8VAF - chain A; structure by electron microscopy, 3.50 A resolution.

== Chain A ==
Protein: Serum albumin
Source organism: Homo sapiens
UniProtKB: P02768 (ALBU_HUMAN); residues 1-585 here correspond to UniProt positions 25-609 (UniProt number = residue number + 24)
Chain sequence (585 residues; row label = number of the first residue in the row):
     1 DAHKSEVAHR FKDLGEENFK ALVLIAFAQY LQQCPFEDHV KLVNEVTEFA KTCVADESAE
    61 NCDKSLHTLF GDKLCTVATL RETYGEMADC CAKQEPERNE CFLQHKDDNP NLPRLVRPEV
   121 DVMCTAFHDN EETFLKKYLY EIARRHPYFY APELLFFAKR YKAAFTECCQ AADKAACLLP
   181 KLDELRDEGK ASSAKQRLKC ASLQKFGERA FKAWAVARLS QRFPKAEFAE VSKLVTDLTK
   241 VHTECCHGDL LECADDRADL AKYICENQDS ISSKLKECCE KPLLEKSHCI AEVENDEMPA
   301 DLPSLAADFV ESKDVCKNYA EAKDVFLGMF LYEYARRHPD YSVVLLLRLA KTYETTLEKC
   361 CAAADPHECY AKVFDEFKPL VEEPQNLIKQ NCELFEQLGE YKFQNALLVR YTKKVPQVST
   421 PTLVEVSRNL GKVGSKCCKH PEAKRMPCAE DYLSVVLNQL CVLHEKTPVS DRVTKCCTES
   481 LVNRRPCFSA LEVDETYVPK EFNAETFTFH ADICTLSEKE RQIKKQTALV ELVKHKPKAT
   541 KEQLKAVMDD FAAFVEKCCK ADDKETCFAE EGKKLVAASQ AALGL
Disordered / not traced: 1, 583-585
Curated features (UniProtKB/Swiss-Prot):
  - binding site (Cu cation): H3
  - binding site (Ca(2+)): E6, D13, E244, D249, E252, D255, D259
  - binding site (Zn(2+)): H67, H247, D249
  - binding site ((4Z,15Z)-bilirubin IXalpha): K240
  - site: K4 (Not glycated), K20 (Not glycated), K41 (Not glycated), K64 (Not glycated), K73 (Not glycated), K93 (Not glycated), K106 (Not glycated), K136 (Not glycated), K159 (Not glycated), K174 (Not glycated), K181 (Not glycated), K190 (Not glycated), K195 (Not glycated), K199 (Aspirin-acetylated lysine), K205 (Not glycated), K212 (Not glycated), K240 (Not glycated), K262 (Not glycated), K274 (Not glycated), K286 (Not glycated) and 18 more in UniProt
  - modified residue: S5 (Phosphoserine), S58 (Phosphoserine), S65 (Phosphoserine), T83 (Phosphothreonine), K205 (N6-succinyllysine), S273 (Phosphoserine), S419 (Phosphoserine), T420 (Phosphothreonine), T422 (Phosphothreonine), K436 (N6-succinyllysine), S489 (Phosphoserine), K519 (N6-succinyllysine), K534 (N6-methyllysine), K564 (N6-succinyllysine)
  - glycosylation: K12 (N-linked (Glc) (glycation) lysine), K51 (N-linked (Glc) (glycation) lysine), K137 (N-linked (Glc) (glycation) lysine), K162 (N-linked (Glc) (glycation) lysine), K199 (N-linked (Glc) (glycation) lysine), K225 (N-linked (Glc) (glycation) lysine), K233 (N-linked (Glc) (glycation) lysine), K276 (N-linked (Glc) (glycation) lysine), K281 (N-linked (Glc) (glycation) lysine), K313 (N-linked (Glc) (glycation) lysine), K317 (N-linked (Glc) (glycation) lysine), N318 (N-linked (GlcNAc...) asparagine), K323 (N-linked (Glc) (glycation) lysine), K351 (N-linked (Glc) (glycation) lysine), K378 (N-linked (Glc) (glycation) lysine), K413 (N-linked (Glc) (glycation) lysine), K439 (N-linked (Glc) (glycation) lysine), K444 (N-linked (Glc) (glycation) lysine), D494 (N-linked (GlcNAc...) asparagine), K525 (N-linked (Glc) (glycation) lysine) and 4 more in UniProt
Disulfide bonds: C53-C62, C75-C91, C90-C101, C124-C169, C168-C177, C200-C246, C245-C253, C265-C279, C278-C289, C360-C369, C392-C438, C437-C448, C461-C477, C476-C487, C514-C559, C558-C567

== Overview ==
Curated annotation (UniProt) lists Cu cation-binding residue H3, 7 Ca2+-binding residues, 3 Zn2+-binding
residues and (4Z,15Z)-bilirubin IXalpha-binding residue K240.
Chain A is Serum albumin (Homo sapiens); the structure, Cryogenic electron microscopy structure of apo human
serum albumin, was determined by electron microscopy (same publication as 8VAC and 8VAE).
